5T61 - chains C and L of the 24 polymer chains in the assembly; structure by X-ray diffraction, 2.55 A resolution.

Chain C:
Protein: Tungsten-containing formylmethanofuran dehydrogenase 2 subunit C
Organism: Methanothermobacter wolfeii
Notes: EC 1.2.99.5
Amino-acid sequence (270 residues; row label = number of the first residue in the row):
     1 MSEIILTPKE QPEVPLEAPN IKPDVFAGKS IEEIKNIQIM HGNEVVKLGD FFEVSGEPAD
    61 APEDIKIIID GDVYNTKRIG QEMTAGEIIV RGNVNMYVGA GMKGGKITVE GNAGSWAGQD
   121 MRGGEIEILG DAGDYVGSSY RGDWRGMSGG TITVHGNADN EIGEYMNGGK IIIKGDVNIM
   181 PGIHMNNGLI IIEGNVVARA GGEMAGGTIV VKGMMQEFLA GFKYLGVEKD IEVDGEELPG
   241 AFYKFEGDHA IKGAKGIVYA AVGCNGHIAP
Not modelled in the structure: 1, 269-270
Ion coordination: Mg2+: Ser139, Tyr140, Asp143 (shared with 1 residue of chain B)

Chain L:
Protein: Tungsten formylmethanofuran dehydrogenase subunit fwdF
Organism: Methanothermobacter wolfeii
Amino-acid sequence (349 residues; each row starts with the number of its first residue):
     1 METTEVIEGK NITVERTGEE NRRLIFQDCL CAVCGLCGEI CPVSAIEVNP TGAMVRTEQE
    61 KSKIAIDENK CVLCGMCSSI CPFQALDLQI DGTSIKELAE YPKIIKSAEI DDETCIQCKA
   121 CETACPQDAI TITRELPERK DLVTGEIEID KDTCIYCGMC EEMCPVDAIE IDHQTPSSAS
   181 PVVATDIRVD EDKCVHCGIC KRICPVDAIM QVCRICPYGE YEIKTPEVTG TSYIDPELCV
   241 NCGWCQEICP VDAATVTKPF EGELIIDQDT CQACETCVMV CPCNVLSFPK PEKPGEKTTK
   301 LHKDERFCIY CGACERSCPV TAITVKRNRI NTTPIRSKAW KNAFDSLLK
Not modelled in the structure: 1
Ion coordination: K+ site 1: Glu5, Ile66, Glu68; 4Fe-4S cluster Fe site 1: Cys31, Cys34, Cys37, Cys81; 4Fe-4S cluster Fe site 2: Cys41, Cys71, Cys74, Cys77; 4Fe-4S cluster Fe site 3: Cys115, Cys118, Cys121, Cys249; 4Fe-4S cluster Fe site 4: Cys154, Cys157, Cys160, Cys204; K+ site 2: Glu161, Glu162, Cys164, Asp167; 4Fe-4S cluster Fe site 5: Cys164, Cys194, Cys197, Cys200; 4Fe-4S cluster Fe site 6: Cys213 (shared with 1 residue of chain F); 4Fe-4S cluster Fe site 7: Cys239, Cys242, Cys245; K+ site 3: Gln246, Glu247, Cys249, Asp252; 4Fe-4S cluster Fe site 8: Cys271, Cys274, Cys277, Cys318; 4Fe-4S cluster Fe site 9: Cys308, Cys314
Residues lining bound ligands:
  - 4Fe-4S cluster (SF4), molecule 1: Leu24, Cys41, Pro42, Val43, Ala45, Ile46, Cys71, Val72, Leu73, Cys74, Gly75, Met76, Cys77
  - 4Fe-4S cluster (SF4), molecule 2: Phe26, Cys31, Ala32, Val33, Cys34, Gly35, Leu36, Cys37, Ile64, Cys81, Phe83, Ala85, Leu86
  - 4Fe-4S cluster (SF4), molecule 3: Ala108, Cys125, Pro126, Ala129, Ile130, Ile234, Cys239, Val240, Asn241, Cys242, Gly243, Trp244, Cys245, Val256
  - 4Fe-4S cluster (SF4), molecule 4: Ile110, Cys115, Ile116, Gln117, Cys118, Lys119, Ala120, Cys121, Ile132, Cys249, Pro250, Val251, Ala253
  - 4Fe-4S cluster (SF4), molecule 5: Ile147, Cys164, Pro165, Val166, Ala168, Ile169, Cys194, Val195, His196, Cys197, Gly198, Ile199, Cys200
  - 4Fe-4S cluster (SF4), molecule 6: Ile149, Cys154, Ile155, Tyr156, Cys157, Gly158, Met159, Cys160, Ile187, Cys204, Pro205, Val206, Ala208, Ile209
  - 4Fe-4S cluster (SF4), molecule 7: Cys213, Ile215, Cys216, Pro217
  - 4Fe-4S cluster (SF4), molecule 8: Leu264, Cys281, Pro282, Cys283, Val285, Leu286, Cys308, Ile309, Tyr310, Cys311, Gly312, Ala313, Cys314, Val325
  - 4Fe-4S cluster (SF4), molecule 9: Cys271, Gln272, Ala273, Cys274, Glu275, Thr276, Cys277, Leu301, Cys318, Pro319, Val320, Ala322, Ile323

How chain C and chain L interact:
Residue-residue contacts (8):
  Tyr224(C) with Thr133(L)
  Val227(C) with Thr133(L); Thr231(L)
  Lys229(C) with Asp112(L), salt bridge; Thr231(L); Ser232(L), hydrogen bond (side chain-backbone)
  Ala241(C) with Tyr233(L), hydrophobic
  Val262(C) with Thr131(L)
Interface residues without a listed pair, chain C (8 interface residues in all): Leu225, Tyr243, Gly263
Interface residues without a listed pair, chain L (8 interface residues in all): Glu135, Asp235

Overview:
Chain C and chain L each contribute 8 residues to their interface, with 1 hydrogen bond and 1 salt bridge.
Polar contacts include Lys229(C)-Asp112(L) and Lys229(C)-Ser232(L). Chain L binds 9 copies of 4Fe-4S cluster.
Ser139(C), Tyr140(C) and Asp143(C) coordinate Mg2+.
Here chain C is Tungsten-containing formylmethanofuran dehydrogenase 2 subunit C and chain L is Tungsten
formylmethanofuran dehydrogenase subunit fwdF, both from Methanothermobacter wolfeii. Entry 5T61
(Tungsten-containing formylmethanofuran dehydrogenase from methanothermobacter wolfeii, triclinic form at 2.55
A) was determined by X-ray diffraction, deposited together with 5T5I and 5T5M.
